9ARS - chains A and B; structure by X-ray diffraction, 2.40 A resolution.

# Chain A (and B)
Name: 3C-like proteinase nsp5
Source organism: Severe acute respiratory syndrome coronavirus 2
Notes: EC 3.4.22.69; chain B of this document is another copy of the same molecule, construct and numbering; everything in this record applies to it too
Reference sequence: P0DTD1 (R1AB_SARS2); residues 1-306 here correspond to UniProt positions 3264-3569 (UniProt number = residue number + 3263)
Chain sequence (306 residues; each row starts with the number of its first residue):
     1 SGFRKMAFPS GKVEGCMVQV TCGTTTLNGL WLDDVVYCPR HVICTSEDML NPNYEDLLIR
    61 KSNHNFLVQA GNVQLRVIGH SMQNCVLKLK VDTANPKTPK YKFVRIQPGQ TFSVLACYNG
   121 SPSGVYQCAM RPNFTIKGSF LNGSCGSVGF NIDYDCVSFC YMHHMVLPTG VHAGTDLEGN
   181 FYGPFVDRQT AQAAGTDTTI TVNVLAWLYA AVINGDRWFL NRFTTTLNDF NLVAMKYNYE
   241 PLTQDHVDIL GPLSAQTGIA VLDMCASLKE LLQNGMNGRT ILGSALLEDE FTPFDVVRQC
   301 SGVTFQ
Differences from the reference sequence: engineered mutation Val166 (Glu3429 in P0DTD1)
Covalently attached groups: compound T2L linked to Cys145
Ligand contacts: T2L ((1R,2S,5S)-N-{(1S,2S)-1-(4-fluoro-1,3-benzothiazol-2-yl)-1-hydroxy-3-[(3S)-2-oxopyrrolidin-3-yl]propan-2-yl}-6,6-dimethyl-3-[3-methyl-N-(trifluoroacetyl)-L-valyl]-3-azabicyclo[3.1.0]hexane-2-carboxamide): Thr25, Leu27, His41, Cys44, Met49, Tyr54, Phe140, Leu141, Asn142, Gly143, Ser144, His163, His164, Met165, Val166, Leu167, Pro168, His172, Asp187, Arg188, Gln189, Thr190, Ala191, Gln192
UniProt features mapped onto this chain:
  - active site: His41 (For 3CL-PRO activity), Cys145 (Nucleophile)
  - site: Gln306 (Cleavage)
  - cross-link (Glycyl lysine isopeptide (Lys-Gly)): Lys5 (interchain with G-Cter in ubiquitin), Lys90 (interchain with G-Cter in ubiquitin)
What the authors report for this chain:
  - binding site for T2L: Phe140, His163
  - mutagenesis - E166V: decreased catalytic activity
  - mutagenesis - E166V: decreased binding to nirmatrelvir
  - mutagenesis - E166V: decreased binding to 5h
  - mutagenesis - E166V: decreased growth

# Chain A / chain B interface
Residue-residue contacts (94; chain A residue first):
  Ser1(A) with Gly138(B); Ser139(B); Phe140(B), hydrogen bond (side chain-backbone); Leu141(B); Val166(B); His172(B), hydrogen bond
  Gly2(A) with Gly138(B); Ser139(B), hydrogen bond (backbone-side chain)
  Arg4(A) with Lys5(B); Gln127(B); Lys137(B), hydrogen bond (side chain-backbone); Glu290(B), salt bridge
  Lys5(A) with Arg4(B); Tyr126(B)
  Met6(A) with Gly124(B); Val125(B); Tyr126(B), hydrophobic; Ser139(B)
  Ala7(A) with Gly124(B); Val125(B), hydrogen bond (backbone-backbone)
  Phe8(A) with Val125(B)
  Pro9(A) with Ser10(B); Glu14(B); Pro122(B), hydrophobic; Ser123(B); Gly124(B)
  Ser10(A) with Pro9(B); Ser10(B), hydrogen bond (backbone-side chain); Glu14(B), hydrogen bond (backbone-side chain)
  Gly11(A) with Gly11(B); Glu14(B), hydrogen bond (backbone-side chain)
  Glu14(A) with Pro9(B); Ser10(B), hydrogen bond (side chain-backbone); Gly11(B), hydrogen bond (side chain-backbone)
  Gly71(A) with Gln306(B)
  Tyr118(A) with Thr304(B)
  Ser121(A) with Thr304(B); Phe305(B); Gln306(B), hydrogen bond
  Pro122(A) with Pro9(B), hydrophobic; Thr304(B); Phe305(B), hydrogen bond (backbone-backbone)
  Ser123(A) with Arg298(B), hydrogen bond (backbone-side chain); Val303(B), hydrogen bond (side chain-backbone); Thr304(B); Phe305(B)
  Gly124(A) with Met6(B); Ala7(B); Pro9(B)
  Val125(A) with Met6(B); Ala7(B), hydrogen bond (backbone-backbone); Phe8(B); Val125(B), hydrophobic
  Tyr126(A) with Arg4(B); Lys5(B); Met6(B), hydrophobic
  Gln127(A) with Arg4(B), hydrogen bond (backbone-side chain)
  Cys128(A) with Arg4(B)
  Lys137(A) with Arg4(B), hydrogen bond (backbone-side chain)
  Gly138(A) with Ser1(B); Gly2(B)
  Ser139(A) with Ser1(B); Gly2(B); Met6(B); Gln299(B), hydrogen bond
  Phe140(A) with Ser1(B), hydrogen bond (backbone-backbone)
  Leu141(A) with Gln299(B); Cys300(B); Ser301(B); Gly302(B)
  Val166(A) with Ser1(B)
  Gly170(A) with Ser1(B)
  His172(A) with Ser1(B)
  Gly283(A) with Leu286(B)
  Ala285(A) with Ala285(B), hydrophobic; Leu286(B), hydrophobic
  Leu286(A) with Gly283(B)
  Glu290(A) with Arg4(B), salt bridge
  Arg298(A) with Ser123(B), hydrogen bond (side chain-backbone)
  Gln299(A) with Ser139(B), hydrogen bond; Leu141(B)
  Ser301(A) with Leu141(B)
  Gly302(A) with Tyr118(B); Leu141(B)
  Val303(A) with Ser123(B), hydrogen bond (backbone-side chain)
  Thr304(A) with Tyr118(B); Ser121(B); Pro122(B); Ser123(B)
  Phe305(A) with Ser121(B); Pro122(B), hydrogen bond (backbone-backbone); Ser123(B)
  Gln306(A) with Glu14(B), hydrogen bond; Pro122(B)
Other interface residues (no listed pair), chain A (45 interface residues in all): Phe3, Leu115, Thr280, Cys300
Other interface residues (no listed pair), chain B (44 interface residues in all): Phe3, Leu115, Cys128, Gly170, Thr280

# In short
45 residues of chain A face 44 of chain B across their interface, with 24 hydrogen bonds and 2 salt bridges.
Polar contacts include Arg4(A)-Glu290(B), Ser1(A)-Phe140(B) and Ser1(A)-His172(B). Compound T2L is covalently
linked to Cys145(A). The paper reports a binding site for T2L at Phe140(A) and His163(A); E166V of chain A
reduces catalytic activity.
Chain A and chain B are both 3C-like proteinase nsp5 (Severe acute respiratory syndrome coronavirus 2); the
structure, Crystal structure of SARS-CoV-2 main protease E166V mutant in complex with an inhibitor TKB-245,
was determined by X-ray diffraction, deposited together with 9ARQ, 9ART and 9AVQ.
